PDB entry 1FZE | X-ray diffraction, 3.00 A resolution | chains C and F of the 6 polymer chains in the assembly

[Chain C (and F)]
Molecule: Fibrinogen
Organism: Homo sapiens
Notes: fragment: fragment d; chain F of this document is another copy of the same molecule, construct and numbering; everything in this record applies to it too
UniProt: P02679 (FIBG_HUMAN); residues 89-406 here correspond to UniProt positions 115-432 (UniProt number = residue number + 26)
Sequence (319 residues; numbered 88 to 406; the number before each row is that of its first residue):
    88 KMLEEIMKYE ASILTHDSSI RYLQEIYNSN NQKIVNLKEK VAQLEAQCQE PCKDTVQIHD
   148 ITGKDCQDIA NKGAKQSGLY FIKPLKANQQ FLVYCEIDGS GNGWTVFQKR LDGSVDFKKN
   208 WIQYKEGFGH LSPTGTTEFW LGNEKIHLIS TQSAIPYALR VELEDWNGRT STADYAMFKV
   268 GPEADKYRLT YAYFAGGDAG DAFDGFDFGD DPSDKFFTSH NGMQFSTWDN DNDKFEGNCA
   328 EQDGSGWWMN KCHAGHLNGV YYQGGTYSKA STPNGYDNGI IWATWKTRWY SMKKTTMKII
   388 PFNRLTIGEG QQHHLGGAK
Not modelled in the structure: 88-91, 395-406 (chain F: 88-91, 394-406)
Swiss-Prot annotation at these positions:
  - region: Thr-374 to Glu-396 (Gamma-chain polymerization, binding amino end of another fibrin alpha chain), Gly-397 to Lys-406 (Platelet aggregation and Staphylococcus clumping)
  - binding site (Ca(2+)): Asp-318, Asp-320, Phe-322, Gly-324
  - glycosylation: Asn-308 (N-linked (GlcNAc...) asparagine)
  - cross-link: Gln-398 (Isoglutamyl lysine isopeptide (Gln-Lys) (interchain with K-432)), Lys-406 (Isoglutamyl lysine isopeptide (Lys-Gln) (interchain with Q-424))
Disulfide bonds: Cys-153/Cys-182, Cys-326/Cys-339
Ion coordination: Ca2+ site 1: Glu-132 (shared with 3 residues of chain B); Ca2+ site 2: Asp-318, Asp-320, Phe-322, Gly-324

[Interface between chain C and chain F]
Contacting residue pairs - 23 pairs, chain C then chain F:
  Ala-241(C) with Asp-291(F)
  Pro-243(C) with Ala-279(F)
  Met-264(C) with Asn-308(F); Gly-309(F)
  Lys-266(C) with Lys-302(F); Phe-303(F)
  Gly-268(C) with Phe-303(F)
  Ala-271(C) with Pro-299(F)
  Asp-272(C) with Pro-299(F); Ser-300(F); Phe-303(F)
  Arg-275(C) with Ser-300(F); Phe-303(F); Phe-304(F)
  Thr-277(C) with Phe-303(F)
  Ala-279(C) with Arg-275(F); Asn-308(F); Gly-309(F); Met-310(F), hydrophobic; Lys-321(F), hydrogen bond (backbone-side chain)
  Tyr-280(C) with Arg-275(F); Gly-309(F)
  Asn-308(C) with Lys-321(F)
Other interface residues (no listed pair), chain C (15 interface residues in all): Pro-269, Tyr-278, Gly-309

[In short]
15 residues of chain C and 12 residues of chain F are in contact, with 1 hydrogen bond. Its one
hydrogen-bonded contact is Ala-279(C)/Lys-321(F). Curated annotation (UniProt) lists 4 Ca2+-binding residues
on chain C.
Chain C and chain F are both Fibrinogen (Homo sapiens); the structure, Crystal structure of fragment double-D
from human fibrin, was determined by X-ray diffraction, deposited together with 1FZF and 1FZG.
